Entry 3K46 (X-ray diffraction, 2.50 A resolution); this record covers chains A and B.

Chain A (and B):
Name: Beta-glucuronidase
Source organism: Escherichia coli
Notes: EC 3.2.1.31; chain B of this document is another copy of the same molecule, construct and numbering; everything in this record applies to it too
UniProtKB: P05804 (BGLR_ECOLI); residue numbers follow UniProt; this construct covers 1-603
Chain sequence (605 residues; row label = number of the first residue in the row; numbers below 1 keep their minus sign (Ser-1 is residue -1)):
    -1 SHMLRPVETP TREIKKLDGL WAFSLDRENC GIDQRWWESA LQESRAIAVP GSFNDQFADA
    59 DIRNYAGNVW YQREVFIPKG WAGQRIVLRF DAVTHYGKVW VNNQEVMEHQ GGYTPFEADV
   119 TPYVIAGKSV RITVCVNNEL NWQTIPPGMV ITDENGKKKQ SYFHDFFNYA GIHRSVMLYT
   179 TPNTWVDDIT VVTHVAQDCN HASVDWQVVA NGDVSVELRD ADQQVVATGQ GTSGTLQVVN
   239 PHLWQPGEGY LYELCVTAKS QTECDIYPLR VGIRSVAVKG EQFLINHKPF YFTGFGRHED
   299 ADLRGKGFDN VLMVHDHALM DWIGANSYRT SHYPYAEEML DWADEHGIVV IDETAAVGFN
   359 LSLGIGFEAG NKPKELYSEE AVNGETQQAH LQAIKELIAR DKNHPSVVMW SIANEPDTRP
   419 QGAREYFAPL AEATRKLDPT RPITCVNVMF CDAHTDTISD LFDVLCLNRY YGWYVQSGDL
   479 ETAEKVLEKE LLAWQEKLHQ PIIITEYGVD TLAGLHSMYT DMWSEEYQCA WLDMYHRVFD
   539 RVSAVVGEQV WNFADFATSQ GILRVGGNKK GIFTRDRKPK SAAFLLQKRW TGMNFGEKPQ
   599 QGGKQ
Unresolved in the structure: 363-368, 602-603 (chain B: 363-368, 601-603)
Sequence notes: expression tag (-1 to 0)
UniProt features mapped onto this chain:
  - motif: Asn566 to Lys568 (N-K motif)
  - active site: Glu413 (Proton donor), Glu504 (Nucleophile)
  - binding site (D-glucuronate): Asp163, Asn412, Asn466, Tyr472, Glu504, Trp549, Lys568
Reported in the primary citation:
  - catalytic residues: Glu413, Glu504

Chain A / chain B interface:
Residue-residue contacts (52):
  Glu6(A) - Phe74(B)
  Pro8(A) - Phe74(B)
  Pro8(A) - Lys77(B)
  Arg10(A) - Pro76(B)
  Arg10(A) - Lys77(B)
  Gly17(A) - Asn308(B)
  Leu18(A) - Asn308(B)
  Ala44(A) - Val312(B)
  Ala44(A) - Trp340(B)  hydrophobic
  Ala46(A) - Asn308(B)
  Ala46(A) - Val309(B)
  Asp53(A) - His313(B)
  Gln54(A) - Val312(B)
  Gln54(A) - His313(B)
  Phe55(A) - Val312(B)  hydrophobic
  Phe55(A) - Ala316(B)
  Ala56(A) - His313(B)
  Ala56(A) - Leu317(B)  hydrophobic
  Phe74(A) - Glu6(B)
  Phe74(A) - Thr7(B)
  Pro76(A) - Arg10(B)
  Lys77(A) - Thr7(B)  hydrogen bond (side chain-backbone)
  Lys77(A) - Pro8(B)  hydrogen bond (side chain-backbone)
  Lys77(A) - Thr9(B)
  Lys77(A) - Arg10(B)
  Gly78(A) - Arg10(B)
  Gly78(A) - Gly78(B)
  Asp300(A) - Asp574(B)
  Leu301(A) - Val309(B)
  Leu301(A) - Leu310(B)  hydrophobic
  Leu301(A) - His313(B)
  Arg302(A) - Asp307(B)  salt bridge
  Arg302(A) - Val309(B)
  Asp307(A) - Arg302(B)  salt bridge
  Asp307(A) - Asp307(B)
  Asn308(A) - Asp16(B)
  Asn308(A) - Ala46(B)
  Val309(A) - Leu301(B)  hydrophobic
  Val309(A) - Arg302(B)
  Leu310(A) - Leu301(B)  hydrophobic
  Val312(A) - Ala44(B)
  Val312(A) - Gln54(B)
  Val312(A) - Phe55(B)  hydrophobic
  His313(A) - Asp53(B)  hydrogen bond (side chain-backbone)
  His313(A) - Gln54(B)  hydrogen bond (backbone-backbone)
  His313(A) - Ala56(B)
  His313(A) - Leu301(B)
  Ala316(A) - Arg43(B)
  Ala316(A) - Phe55(B)
  Leu317(A) - Ala56(B)  hydrophobic
  Trp340(A) - Ala44(B)  hydrophobic
  Asp574(A) - Asp300(B)
Interface residues without a listed pair, chain A (37 interface residues in all): Thr7, Thr9, Ile12, Lys13, Asp16, Arg43, Ile45, Pro48, Arg575
Interface residues without a listed pair, chain B (36 interface residues in all): Lys13, Gly17, Leu18, Pro48, Met311, Arg575

Overview:
37 residues of chain A face 36 of chain B across their interface, with 4 hydrogen bonds and 2 salt bridges.
Polar contacts include Arg302(A)-Asp307(B), Lys77(A)-Thr7(B) and Lys77(A)-Pro8(B). UniProt lists active-site
residues Glu413(A) and Glu504(A) and 7 D-glucuronate-binding residues on chain A. The paper reports catalytic
residues Glu413(A) and Glu504(A).
Both chains are Beta-glucuronidase (Escherichia coli). Entry 3K46 (Crystal structure of full-length E. coli
beta-glucuronidase) was determined by X-ray diffraction together with 3K4A, 3K4D, 3LPF and 3LPG from the same
study.
